Entry 1AP6 (X-ray diffraction, 1.90 A resolution); this record covers chains A and B.

[Chain A (and B)]
Protein: Manganese superoxide dismutase
Organism: Homo sapiens
Notes: EC 1.15.1.1; chain B of this document is another copy of the same molecule, construct and numbering; everything in this record applies to it too
UniProt: P04179 (SODM_HUMAN); residues 1-198 here correspond to UniProt positions 25-222 (UniProt number = residue number + 24)
Amino-acid sequence (198 residues; each row starts with the number of its first residue):
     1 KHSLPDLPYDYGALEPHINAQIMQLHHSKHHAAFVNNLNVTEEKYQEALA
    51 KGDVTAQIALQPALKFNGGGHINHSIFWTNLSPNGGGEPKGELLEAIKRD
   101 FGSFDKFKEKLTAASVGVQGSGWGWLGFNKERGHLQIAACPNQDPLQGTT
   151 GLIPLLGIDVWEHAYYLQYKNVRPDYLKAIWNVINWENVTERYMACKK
Sequence notes: engineered mutation Phe34 (Tyr58 in P04179)
Bound ions: Mn2+: His26, His74, Asp159, His163
Swiss-Prot annotation at these positions:
  - binding site (Mn(2+)): His26, His74, Asp159, His163
  - modified residue (N6-acetyllysine): Lys44, Lys51, Lys90, Lys98, Lys106, Lys178
From the paper describing this entry:
  - Mn2+ coordination: Asp159
  - mutagenesis - Y34F (10-fold): decreased catalytic activity
  - catalytic residues: Gln143 (proposed by the authors, not directly observed)

[How chain A and chain B interact]
Residue-residue contacts - 42 pairs, chain A then chain B:
  His2(A) - Gly52(B)  hydrogen bond (side chain-backbone)
  His2(A) - Val54(B)
  Glu42(A) - Leu49(B)
  Glu42(A) - Val54(B)
  Glu42(A) - Gln57(B)  hydrogen bond
  Tyr45(A) - Tyr45(B)  hydrophobic
  Tyr45(A) - Leu64(B)
  Gln46(A) - Gln46(B)  hydrogen bond
  Gln46(A) - Leu49(B)
  Leu49(A) - Gln46(B)
  Leu49(A) - Leu49(B)  hydrophobic
  Gly52(A) - His2(B)  hydrogen bond (backbone-side chain)
  Val54(A) - His2(B)
  Val54(A) - Glu42(B)
  Val54(A) - Gly68(B)
  Val54(A) - Ile72(B)  hydrophobic
  Thr55(A) - Ile72(B)
  Thr55(A) - Gln147(B)
  Thr55(A) - Gly148(B)
  Gln57(A) - Glu42(B)  hydrogen bond
  Gln57(A) - Leu64(B)
  Ile58(A) - Lys65(B)
  Ile58(A) - Gly69(B)
  Ile58(A) - Pro145(B)  hydrophobic
  Ile58(A) - Gly148(B)
  Ile58(A) - Thr149(B)
  Ala59(A) - Gly148(B)
  Gln61(A) - Gln61(B)  hydrogen bond (backbone-side chain)
  Gln61(A) - Leu64(B)
  Gln61(A) - Lys65(B)
  Leu64(A) - Tyr45(B)
  Leu64(A) - Gln57(B)
  Lys65(A) - Ile58(B)
  Lys65(A) - Gln61(B)
  Gly68(A) - Val54(B)
  Gly69(A) - Ile58(B)
  Ile72(A) - Val54(B)  hydrophobic
  Ile72(A) - Thr55(B)
  Pro145(A) - Ile58(B)  hydrophobic
  Gln147(A) - Thr55(B)
  Gly148(A) - Thr55(B)
  Gly148(A) - Ala59(B)
Also at the interface, not in a pair above, chain A (22 interface residues in all): Leu38, Thr149
Also at the interface, not in a pair above, chain B (22 interface residues in all): Leu38

[In short]
Chain A and chain B each contribute 22 residues to their interface; the contacts include 6 hydrogen bonds.
Polar pairs include His2(A)-Gly52(B), Glu42(A)-Gln57(B) and Gln46(A)-Gln46(B). From UniProt: 4 Mn2+-binding
residues on chain A. From the paper: the catalytic residue Gln143(A); Y34F of chain A reduces catalytic
activity.
Chain A and chain B are both Manganese superoxide dismutase (Homo sapiens); the structure, TYR34->phe mutant
of human mitochondrial manganese superoxide dismutase, was determined by X-ray diffraction together with 1AP5
from the same study.
